PDB entry 7YP9 | electron microscopy, 3.58 A resolution | chains C and G of the 8 polymer chains in the assembly

Chain C:
Protein: DNA-directed RNA polymerase subunit beta
Source organism: Escherichia coli K-12
Notes: EC 2.7.7.6
UniProt: P0A8V2 (RPOB_ECOLI); numbering as in UniProt (aligned over 1-1342)
Chain sequence (1342 residues; row label = number of the first residue in the row):
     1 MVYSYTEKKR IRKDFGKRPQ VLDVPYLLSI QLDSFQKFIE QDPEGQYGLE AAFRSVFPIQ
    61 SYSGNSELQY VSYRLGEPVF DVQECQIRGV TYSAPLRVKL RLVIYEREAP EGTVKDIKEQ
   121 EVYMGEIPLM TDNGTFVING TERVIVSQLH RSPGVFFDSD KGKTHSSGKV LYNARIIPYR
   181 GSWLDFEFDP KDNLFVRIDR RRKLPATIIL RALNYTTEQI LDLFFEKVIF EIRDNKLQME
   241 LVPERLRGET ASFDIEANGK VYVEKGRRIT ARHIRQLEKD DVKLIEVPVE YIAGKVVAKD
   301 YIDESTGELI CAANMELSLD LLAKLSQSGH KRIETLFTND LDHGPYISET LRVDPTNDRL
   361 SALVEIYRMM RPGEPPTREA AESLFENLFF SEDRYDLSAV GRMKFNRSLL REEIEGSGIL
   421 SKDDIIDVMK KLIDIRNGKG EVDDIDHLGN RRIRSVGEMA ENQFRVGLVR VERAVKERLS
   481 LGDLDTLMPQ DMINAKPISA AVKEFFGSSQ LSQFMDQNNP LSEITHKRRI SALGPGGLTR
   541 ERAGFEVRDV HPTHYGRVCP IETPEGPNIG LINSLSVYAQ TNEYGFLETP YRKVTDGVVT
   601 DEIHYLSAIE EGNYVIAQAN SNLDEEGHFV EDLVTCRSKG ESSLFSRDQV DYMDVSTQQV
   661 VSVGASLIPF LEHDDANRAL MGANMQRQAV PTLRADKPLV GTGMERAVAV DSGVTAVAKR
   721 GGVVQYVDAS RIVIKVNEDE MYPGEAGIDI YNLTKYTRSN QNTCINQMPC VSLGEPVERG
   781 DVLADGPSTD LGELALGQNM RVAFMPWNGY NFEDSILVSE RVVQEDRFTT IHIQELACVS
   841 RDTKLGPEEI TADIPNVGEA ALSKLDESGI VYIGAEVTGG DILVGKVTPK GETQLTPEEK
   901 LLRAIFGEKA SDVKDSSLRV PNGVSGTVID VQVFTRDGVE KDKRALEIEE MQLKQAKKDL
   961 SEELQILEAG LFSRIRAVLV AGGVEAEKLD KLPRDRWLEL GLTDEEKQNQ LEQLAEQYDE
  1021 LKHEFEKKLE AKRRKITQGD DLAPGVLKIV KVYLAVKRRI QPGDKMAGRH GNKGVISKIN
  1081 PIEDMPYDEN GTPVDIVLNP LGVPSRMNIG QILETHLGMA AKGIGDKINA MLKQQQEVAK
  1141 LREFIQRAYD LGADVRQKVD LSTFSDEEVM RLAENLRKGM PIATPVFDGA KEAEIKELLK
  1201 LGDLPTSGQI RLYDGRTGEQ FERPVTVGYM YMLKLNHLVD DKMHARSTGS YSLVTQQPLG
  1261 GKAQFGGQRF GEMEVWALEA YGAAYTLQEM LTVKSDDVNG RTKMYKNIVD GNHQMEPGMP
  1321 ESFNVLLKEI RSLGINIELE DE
Not modelled in the structure: 1, 105-117, 370-375, 743-745, 842-847, 856-861, 891-912, 936-941, 970-1016, 1341-1342
Reported in the primary citation:
  - binding site for the 31-nt DNA strand: Arg180, Trp183, Arg465, Val469, Arg470, Arg473

Chain G:
Molecule: 31-nt DNA strand
Sequence (31 nucleotides; each row starts with the number of its first residue; numbers below 1 keep their minus sign (DG-14 is residue -14)):
   -14 GGGTATTCGC CGTGAATAAA AAGGGTACGC C
Not modelled in the structure: -14 to -13, 13-16

Interface between chain C and chain G:
Pairs across the interface (26; chain C residue first):
  Asn139(C) - DA7(G)  hydrogen bond to the phosphate
  Arg143(C) - DA6(G)  sugar contact
  Arg202(C) - DG-6(G)  phosphate contact
  Lys203(C) - DC-7(G)  phosphate contact
  Lys203(C) - DG-6(G)  hydrogen bond to the phosphate
  Lys496(C) - DA12(G)  phosphate contact
  Ser508(C) - DA7(G)  phosphate contact
  Phe514(C) - DA5(G)  sugar contact
  Phe514(C) - DA6(G)  sugar contact
  Arg542(C) - DG-1(G)  hydrogen bond to the base
  Arg542(C) - DA0(G)  salt bridge to the phosphate
  Arg758(C) - DA6(G)  salt bridge to the phosphate
  Asp1241(C) - DA4(G)  phosphate contact
  Lys1242(C) - DA3(G)  sugar contact
  His1244(C) - DA3(G)  phosphate contact
  His1244(C) - DA4(G)  phosphate contact
  Gly1261(C) - DA4(G)  phosphate contact
  Lys1262(C) - DA4(G)  hydrogen bond to the phosphate
  Gln1268(C) - DT2(G)  phosphate contact
  Gln1268(C) - DA3(G)  phosphate contact
  Arg1269(C) - DT2(G)  salt bridge to the phosphate
  Arg1269(C) - DA3(G)  phosphate contact
  Gly1271(C) - DT2(G)  phosphate contact
  Glu1272(C) - DA1(G)  phosphate contact
  Met1273(C) - DA0(G)  phosphate contact
  Met1273(C) - DA1(G)  sugar contact
Also at the interface, not in a pair above, chain C (29 interface residues in all): Thr141, Phe195, Arg197, Arg201, Lys503, Glu541, Gly566, Pro567, Asn762, Phe1270
Also at the interface, not in a pair above, chain G (13 interface residues in all): DG8

Overview:
The interface between chain C and chain G involves 29 residues on one side and 13 on the other; the contacts
include 4 hydrogen bonds and 3 salt bridges. Polar contacts include Arg542(C)-DG-1(G), Asn139(C)-DA7(G) and
Lys203(C)-DG-6(G). From the paper: a binding site for the 31-nt DNA strand at Arg180(C), Trp183(C) and
Arg465(C) among others.
Chain C is DNA-directed RNA polymerase subunit beta (Escherichia coli K-12) and chain G is a 31-nt DNA strand;
the structure, Cryo-EM structure of Escherichia coli paused complex of transcription termination (TTC-pause),
was determined by electron microscopy (same publication as 7YPA and 7YPB).
